5THT - chain A; structure by X-ray diffraction, 2.41 A resolution.

# Chain A
Protein: Histone deacetylase 8
Source organism: Homo sapiens
Notes: EC 3.5.1.98
UniProtKB: Q9BY41 (HDAC8_HUMAN); residues 1-377 here = UniProt positions 1-377
Amino-acid sequence (389 residues; row label = number of the first residue in the row):
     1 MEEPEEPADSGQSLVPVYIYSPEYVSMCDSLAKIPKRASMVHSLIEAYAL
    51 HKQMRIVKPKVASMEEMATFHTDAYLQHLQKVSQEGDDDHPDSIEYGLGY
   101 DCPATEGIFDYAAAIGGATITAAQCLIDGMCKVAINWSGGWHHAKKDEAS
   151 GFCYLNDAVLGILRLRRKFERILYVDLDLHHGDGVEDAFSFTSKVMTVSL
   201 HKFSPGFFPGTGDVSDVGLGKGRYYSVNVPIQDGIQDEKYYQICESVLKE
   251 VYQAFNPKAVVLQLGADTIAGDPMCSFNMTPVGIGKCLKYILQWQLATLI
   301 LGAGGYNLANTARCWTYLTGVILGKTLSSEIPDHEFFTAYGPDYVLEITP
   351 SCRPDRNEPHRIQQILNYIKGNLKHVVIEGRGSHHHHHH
Disordered / not traced: 1-13, 85-89, 380-389
Differences from the reference sequence: engineered mutation A303 (Gly in Q9BY41); expression tag (378-389)
Swiss-Prot annotation at these positions:
  - active site: H143 (Proton acceptor)
  - binding site (substrate): D101, G151, Y306
  - binding site (a divalent metal cation): D178, H180, D267
  - modified residue: S39 (Phosphoserine)
  - natural variant: H180 (H180R: In CDLS5), T311 (T311M: In CDLS5), G320 (G320R: In CDLS5), H334 (H334R: In CDLS5)
  - mutagenesis: S39 (S39A: Enhances the deacetylase activity; S39E: Decreases the deacetylase activity), D101 (D101A: Complete loss of catalytical activity. Complete loss of catalytical activity; when associated with F-306; D101E: Partial loss of catalytical activity ...), H142 to H143 (Strongly reduces histone deacetylase activity), H143 (H143A: Loss of catalytic activity), Y306 (Y306F: Loss of catalytic activity. Complete loss of catalytic activity; when associated with A-101)
Metal / ion sites: K+ site 1: D176, D178, H180, S199, L200; Zn2+: D178, H180, D267 (together with B3N); K+ site 2: F189, T192, V195, Y225
Small-molecule neighbours: B3N (4-(dimethylamino)-N-[7-(hydroxyamino)-7-oxoheptyl]benzamide): Y100, D101, H142, H143, G151, F152, D178, H180, F208, D267, M274, G304, Y306
What the authors report for this chain:
  - mutagenesis - G303A: decreased catalytic activity on kcat/KM
  - conformationally variable residues (loop rearrangement): W141, A303
  - contacts within the chain: R37-A303 (hydrogen bond), R37-G305 (hydrogen bond), G139-A303, W137-A303 (backbone contact)
  - binding site for 1,2-ethanediol: W141
  - catalytic residues: H142, H143, Y306 (citing earlier work)

# In short
Ligands of chain A: compound B3N. D176, D178, H180, S199 and L200 form the K+ site 1. UniProt lists
active-site residue H143, 3 substrate-binding residues, 3 divalent metal cation-binding residues and 5
mutagenesis sites. From the paper: catalytic residues H142, H143 and Y306; G303A reduces catalytic activity on
kcat/KM.
Chain A is Histone deacetylase 8 (Homo sapiens); the structure, Crystal Structure of G303A HDAC8 in complex
with M344, was determined by X-ray diffraction, deposited together with 5THS, 5THU and 5THV.
